PDB entry 1UNN | X-ray diffraction, 1.90 A resolution | chains A and C of the 4 polymer chains in the assembly

Chain A:
Molecule: DNA polymerase III beta subunit
Source organism: Escherichia coli
Notes: EC 2.7.7.7
UniProt: P00583 (DP3B_ECOLI); residues 1-366 here = UniProt positions 1-366
Sequence (366 residues; row label = number of the first residue in the row):
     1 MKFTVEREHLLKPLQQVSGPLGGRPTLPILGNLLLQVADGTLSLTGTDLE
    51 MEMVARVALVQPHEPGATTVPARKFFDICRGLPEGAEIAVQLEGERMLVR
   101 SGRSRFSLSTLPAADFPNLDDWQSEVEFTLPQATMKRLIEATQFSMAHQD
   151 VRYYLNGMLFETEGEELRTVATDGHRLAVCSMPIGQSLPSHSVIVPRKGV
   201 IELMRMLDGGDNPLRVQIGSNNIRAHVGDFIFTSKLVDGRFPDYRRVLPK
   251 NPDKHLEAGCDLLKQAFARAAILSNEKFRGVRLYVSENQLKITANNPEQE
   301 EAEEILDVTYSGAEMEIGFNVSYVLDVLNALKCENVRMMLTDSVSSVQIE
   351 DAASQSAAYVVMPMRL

Chain C:
Molecule: DNA polymerase IV
Source organism: Escherichia coli
Notes: EC 2.7.7.7; fragment: little finger, residues 243-351
UniProt: Q47155 (DPO4_ECOLI); residue numbers follow UniProt; this construct covers 243-351
Sequence (115 residues; row label = number of the first residue in the row):
   237 HHHHHHVGVERTMAEDIHHWSECEAIIERLYPELERRLAKVKPDLLIARQ
   287 GVKLKFDDFQQTTQEHVWPRLNKADLIATARKTWDERRGGRGVRLVGLHV
   337 TLLDPQMERQLVLGL
Unresolved in the structure: 237-240

Interface between chain A and chain C:
Residue-residue contacts - 12 pairs, chain A then chain C:
  Q91(A) - W304(C)
  E93(A) - W304(C)  hydrogen bond
  E93(A) - P305(C)
  E93(A) - R306(C)  salt bridge
  E93(A) - N308(C)  hydrogen bond
  G94(A) - R306(C)
  R96(A) - L282(C)
  R96(A) - P305(C)
  L98(A) - W304(C)  hydrophobic
  L98(A) - P305(C)
  R100(A) - W304(C)
  S107(A) - P305(C)
Interface residues without a listed pair, chain A (8 interface residues in all): R105
Interface residues without a listed pair, chain C (6 interface residues in all): V303
The authors on this interface:
  - residue pairs: L98(A)-W304(C) (hydrophobic contact), V303(C)-L98(A) (hydrophobic contact), P305(C)-L98(A) (hydrophobic contact)
  - interface residues, chain A: L98(A)

Overview:
8 residues of chain A face 6 of chain C across their interface, with 2 hydrogen bonds and 1 salt bridge. Polar
contacts include E93(A)-R306(C), E93(A)-W304(C) and E93(A)-N308(C). The authors report hydrophobic contacts
between L98(A) and W304(C), V303(C) and L98(A) and P305(C) and L98(A). From the paper: the interface residue
L98(A).
Chain A is DNA polymerase III beta subunit and chain C is DNA polymerase IV, both from Escherichia coli; the
structure, Complex of beta-clamp processivity factor and little finger domain of PolIV, was determined by
X-ray diffraction.
